Entry 3SQ4 (X-ray diffraction, 2.23 A resolution); this record covers chains A and T of the 3 polymer chains in the assembly.

== Chain A ==
Name: DNA polymerase
Source organism: Enterobacteria phage RB69
Notes: EC 2.7.7.7
UniProt: Q38087 (DPOL_BPR69); numbering as in UniProt (aligned over 1-902)
Sequence (902 residues; numbered 1 to 902; the number before each row is that of its first residue):
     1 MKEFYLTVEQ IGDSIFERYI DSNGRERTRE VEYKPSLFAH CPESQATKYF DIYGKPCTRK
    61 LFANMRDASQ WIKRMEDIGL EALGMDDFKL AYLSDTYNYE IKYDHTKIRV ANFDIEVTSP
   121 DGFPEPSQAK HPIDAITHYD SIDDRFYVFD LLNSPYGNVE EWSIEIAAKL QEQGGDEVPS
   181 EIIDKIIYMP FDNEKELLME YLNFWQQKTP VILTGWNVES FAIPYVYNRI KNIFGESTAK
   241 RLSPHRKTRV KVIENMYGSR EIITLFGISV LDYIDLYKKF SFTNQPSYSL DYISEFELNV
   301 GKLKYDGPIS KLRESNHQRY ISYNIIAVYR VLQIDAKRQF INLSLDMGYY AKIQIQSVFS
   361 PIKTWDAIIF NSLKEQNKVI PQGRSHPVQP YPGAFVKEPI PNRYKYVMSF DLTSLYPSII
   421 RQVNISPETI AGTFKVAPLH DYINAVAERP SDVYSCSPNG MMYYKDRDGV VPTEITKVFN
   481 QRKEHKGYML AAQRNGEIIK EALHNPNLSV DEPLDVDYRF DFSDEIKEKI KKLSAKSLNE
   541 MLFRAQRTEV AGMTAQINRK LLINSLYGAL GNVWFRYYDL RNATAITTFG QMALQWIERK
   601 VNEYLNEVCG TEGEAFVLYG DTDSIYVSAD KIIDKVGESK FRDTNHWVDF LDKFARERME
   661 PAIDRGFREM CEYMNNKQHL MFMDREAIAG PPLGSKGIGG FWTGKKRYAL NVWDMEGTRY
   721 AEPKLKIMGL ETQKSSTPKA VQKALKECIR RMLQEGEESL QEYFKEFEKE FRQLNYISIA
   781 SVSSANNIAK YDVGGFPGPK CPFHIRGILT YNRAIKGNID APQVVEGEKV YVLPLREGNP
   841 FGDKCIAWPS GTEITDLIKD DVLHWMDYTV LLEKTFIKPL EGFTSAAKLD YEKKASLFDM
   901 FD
Sequence notes: engineered mutation Ala222 (Asp in Q38087), Ala327 (Asp in Q38087)
Bound ions: Ca2+ site 1 near Glu116 (its only coordinating residue here); Ca2+ site 2: Asp411, Leu412, Asp623 (together with dTTP); Ca2+ site 3: Asp411, Asp623 (together with dTTP); Ca2+ site 4: Asn505, Asn507, Lys531
Small-molecule neighbours: dTTP (TTP): Asp411, Leu412, Thr413, Ser414, Leu415, Tyr416, Pro417, Arg482, Lys486, Lys560, Leu561, Asn564, Tyr567, Thr622, Asp623
Swiss-Prot annotation at these positions:
  - region: Thr248 to Thr264 (Beta hairpin), Lys705 to Tyr708 (Binding of DNA in B-conformation), Leu897 to Asp902 (Interaction with the polymerase clamp)
  - binding site (Mg(2+)): Asp114, Glu116, Asp411, Leu412, Asp623
  - binding site (substrate): Ser414 to Tyr416, Arg482, Lys560
  - site: Asp621 (Optimization of metal coordination by the polymerase active site), Lys706 (Optimization of metal coordination by the polymerase active site), Asp714 (Essential for viral replication)
  - mutagenesis: Leu415 (L415A/G: Decreases base selectivity by several hundred fold; L415G/F: Increased misinsertion, increased mismatch extension and inefficient proofreading; L415M: No effect on base selectivity), Leu561 (L561A: No effect on the ability to recognize damaged DNA. Increase in probability of nucleotide incorporation), Ser565 (S565G: Increased incorporation efficiency of correct dNMPs; when associated with A-567), Tyr567 (Y567A: Inserts both dCMP and dAMP opposite 8-oxoG rapidly and with equal efficiency. 100-fold increase of dAMP and dGMP when situated opposite guanidinohydantoin ...), Asp621 (D621A: Drastic decrease in the efficiency of incorporation of dGMP), Lys706 (K706A: Almost complete loss of polymerase activity), Asp714 (D714A: Complete loss of viral replication)
Reported in the primary citation:
  - binding site for the 16-nt DNA strand (chain T): Tyr567, Gly568
  - binding site for dTTP: Tyr416
  - mutagenesis - D222A/D327A: abolished catalytic activity (citing earlier work)
  - mutagenesis - Y567A (Kd 25 uM): increased binding to dCTP
  - mutagenesis - Y567A: unchanged binding to rUTP

== Chain T ==
Molecule: 16-nt DNA strand
Sequence (16 nucleotides; each row starts with the number of its first residue):
     3 CXTCGCCGCC GCGCGG
Modified residues: 2PR (2-amino-9-[2-deoxyribofuranosyl]-9H-purine-5'-monophosphate) at position 4

== Chain A / chain T interface ==
Pairs across the interface - 39 pairs, chain A then chain T:
  Ser360(A) - 2PR_4(T)  hydrogen bond to the phosphate
  Pro361(A) - 2PR_4(T)  sugar contact
  Ile362(A) - DC3(T)  phosphate contact
  Ile362(A) - 2PR_4(T)  hydrogen bond to the phosphate
  Tyr391(A) - DT5(T)  phosphate contact
  Tyr391(A) - DC6(T)  sugar contact
  Pro392(A) - DC6(T)  phosphate contact
  Pro392(A) - DG7(T)  phosphate contact
  Gly393(A) - DC6(T)  hydrogen bond to the phosphate
  Gly393(A) - DG7(T)  hydrogen bond to the phosphate
  Ala394(A) - DG7(T)  sugar contact
  Val396(A) - DG7(T)  phosphate contact
  Val396(A) - DC8(T)  phosphate contact
  Leu561(A) - 2PR_4(T)  base contact
  Asn564(A) - 2PR_4(T)  base contact
  Ser565(A) - 2PR_4(T)  base contact
  Tyr567(A) - 2PR_4(T)  base contact
  Tyr567(A) - DT5(T)  base contact
  Gly568(A) - 2PR_4(T)  base contact
  Gly568(A) - DT5(T)  sugar contact
  Gly571(A) - DT5(T)  sugar contact
  Asn572(A) - 2PR_4(T)  hydrogen bond to the phosphate
  Asn572(A) - DT5(T)  hydrogen bond to the phosphate
  Trp574(A) - DC3(T)  stacking on the base
  Lys705(A) - DC8(T)  salt bridge to the phosphate
  Lys705(A) - DC9(T)  sugar contact
  Lys706(A) - DG7(T)  base contact
  Arg707(A) - DC9(T)  phosphate contact
  Arg707(A) - DG10(T)  salt bridge to the phosphate
  Glu731(A) - DG10(T)  phosphate contact
  Pro799(A) - DC14(T)  phosphate contact
  Lys800(A) - DG13(T)  phosphate contact
  Lys800(A) - DC14(T)  hydrogen bond to the phosphate
  Cys801(A) - DG13(T)  sugar contact
  Phe803(A) - DC12(T)  phosphate contact
  Phe803(A) - DG13(T)  phosphate contact
  Lys844(A) - DG13(T)  salt bridge to the phosphate
  Lys874(A) - DC12(T)  salt bridge to the phosphate
  Lys878(A) - DC11(T)  salt bridge to the phosphate
Interface residues without a listed pair, chain A (33 interface residues in all): Phe359, Lys363, Pro390, Glu398, Ala569, Arg806

== Summary ==
33 residues of chain A face 12 of chain T across their interface, with 7 hydrogen bonds, 5 salt bridges and 1
aromatic stacking contact. Polar pairs include Ser360(A)-2PR_4(T), Ile362(A)-2PR_4(T) and Gly393(A)-DC6(T).
The paper reports a binding site for the 16-nt DNA strand (chain T) at Tyr567(A) and Gly568(A); D222A/D327A of
chain A abolish catalytic activity.
Chain A is DNA polymerase (Enterobacteria phage RB69) and chain T is a 16-nt DNA strand; the structure, RB69
DNA Polymerase Ternary Complex with dTTP Opposite 2AP (GC rich sequence), was determined by X-ray diffraction,
deposited together with 3SQ2, 3SUN, 3SUO, 3SUP and 3SUQ.
